4MHT - chains C and A of the 3 polymer chains in the assembly; structure by X-ray diffraction, 2.70 A resolution.

== Chain C ==
Molecule: 12-nt DNA strand
Sequence (12 nucleotides; numbered 402 to 413; the number before each row is that of its first residue):
   402 GATAGCGCTA TC
Modified / non-standard residues: 5CM (5-methyl-2'-deoxy-cytidine-5'-monophosphate) at position 407

== Chain A ==
Name: Protein (hhai methyltransferase (e.c.2.1.1.73))
From: Haemophilus haemolyticus
UniProt: P05102 (MTH1_HAEHA); residue numbers follow UniProt; this construct covers 1-327
Amino-acid sequence (327 residues; numbered 1 to 327; the number before each row is that of its first residue):
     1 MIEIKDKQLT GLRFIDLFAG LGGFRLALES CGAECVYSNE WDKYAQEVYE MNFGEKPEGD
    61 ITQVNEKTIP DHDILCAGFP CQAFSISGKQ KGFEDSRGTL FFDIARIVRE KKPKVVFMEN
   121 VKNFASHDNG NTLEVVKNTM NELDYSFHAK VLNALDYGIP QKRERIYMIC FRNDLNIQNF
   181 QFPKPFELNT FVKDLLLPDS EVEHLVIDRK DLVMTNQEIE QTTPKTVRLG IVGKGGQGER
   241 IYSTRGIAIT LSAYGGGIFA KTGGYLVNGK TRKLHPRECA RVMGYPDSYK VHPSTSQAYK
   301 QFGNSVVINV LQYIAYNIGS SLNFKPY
Residues lining bound ligands: S-adenosylhomocysteine (SAH): Phe-18, Ala-19, Gly-20, Leu-21, Gly-22, Gly-23, Phe-24, Asn-39, Glu-40, Trp-41, Asp-42, Asp-60, Ile-61, Thr-62, Gly-78, Pro-80, Leu-100, Tyr-285, Gln-301, Asn-304, Ser-305, Val-306
Curated features (UniProtKB/Swiss-Prot):
  - active site: Cys-81
  - mutagenesis: Cys-81 (C81G: Cells die, loss of methyltransferase activity, binds DNA about 3-fold more tightly ...), Gln-237 (Q237X: Decrease in enzyme activity due to 98%-99% loss of DNA-binding activity. No change in substrate specificity)

== How chain C and chain A interact ==
Contacting residue pairs (21; chain C residue first):
  DG402(C) with Tyr-44(A), sugar contact
  DA403(C) with Ser-294(A), hydrogen bond to the phosphate; Ser-296(A), sugar contact; Gln-297(A), hydrogen bond to the phosphate
  DT404(C) with Ser-296(A), phosphate contact
  DA405(C) with Gly-256(A), base contact; Gly-257(A), base contact; Ile-258(A), phosphate contact
  DG406(C) with Arg-209(A), salt bridge to the phosphate; Gly-256(A), base contact; Gly-257(A), hydrogen bond to the base
  5CM_407(C) with Lys-234(A), salt bridge to the phosphate; Gln-237(A), hydrogen bond to the base; Glu-239(A), base contact
  DG408(C) with Gly-236(A), base contact; Gln-237(A), hydrogen bond to the base
  DT410(C) with Ile-86(A), base contact; Gln-90(A), phosphate contact
  DA411(C) with Ile-86(A), sugar contact; Gln-90(A), phosphate contact
  DT412(C) with Ser-126(A), hydrogen bond to the phosphate
Other interface residues (no listed pair), chain A (21 interface residues in all): Ser-87, Lys-122, Asn-123, Arg-240, Tyr-254, Gly-255

== Summary ==
10 residues of chain C face 21 of chain A across their interface, with 6 hydrogen bonds and 2 salt bridges.
Among the polar pairs are DG406(C)/Gly-257(A), 5CM_407(C)/Gln-237(A) and DG408(C)/Gln-237(A). Bound to chain
A: S-adenosylhomocysteine.
Here chain C is a 12-nt DNA strand and chain A is Protein (hhai methyltransferase (e.c.2.1.1.73)) (Haemophilus
haemolyticus). Entry 4MHT (Ternary structure of hhai methyltransferase with native DNA and adohcy) was
determined by X-ray diffraction.
